8XM1 - chain A; structure by X-ray diffraction, 1.90 A resolution.

# Chain A
Protein: Phytase
From: Yersinia intermedia
Notes: EC 3.1.3.26
UniProtKB: Q000T0 (Q000T0_YERIN); residues 1-418 here correspond to UniProt positions 24-441 (UniProt number = residue number + 23)
Sequence (418 residues; numbered 1 to 418; the number before each row is that of its first residue):
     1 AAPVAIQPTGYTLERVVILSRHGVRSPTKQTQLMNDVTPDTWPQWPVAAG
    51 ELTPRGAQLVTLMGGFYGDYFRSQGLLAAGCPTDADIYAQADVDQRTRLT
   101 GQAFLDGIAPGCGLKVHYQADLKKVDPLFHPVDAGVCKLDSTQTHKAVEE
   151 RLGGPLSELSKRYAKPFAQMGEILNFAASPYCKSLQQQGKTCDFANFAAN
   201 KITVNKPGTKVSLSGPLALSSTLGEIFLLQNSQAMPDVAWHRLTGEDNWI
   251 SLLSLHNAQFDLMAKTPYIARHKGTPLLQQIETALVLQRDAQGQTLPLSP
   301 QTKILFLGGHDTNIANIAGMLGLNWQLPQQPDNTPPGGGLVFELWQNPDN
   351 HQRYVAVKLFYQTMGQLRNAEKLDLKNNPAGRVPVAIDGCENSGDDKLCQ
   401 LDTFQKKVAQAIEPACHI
Unresolved in the structure: 1-9
Construct notes: engineered mutation Glu51 (Tyr74 in Q000T0), Asp86 (Val109 in Q000T0), Leu323 (Ala346 in Q000T0), Leu359 (Met382 in Q000T0)
Cystine bridges: Cys81-Cys112, Cys137-Cys416, Cys182-Cys192, Cys390-Cys399
Reported in the primary citation:
  - catalytic residues: His22 (by similarity / conservation)
  - catalytic residues: Asp311
  - contacts within the chain: His130-Asp133 (backbone contact), Lys358-Arg382 (hydrophobic contact), Phe360-Arg382 (hydrophobic contact)
  - mutagenesis - Y11L/F71L/D133E/M320A/N347R/R382I/S393I (38.7 min), A57C/A103C, G65R/A89V/E282L/G339V/G365D/Q405L, F71L (2-fold), A89V, G101C/V116C, A147C/Y268C, R271C/E413C, R353C/L401C, G365D, G365E (0.5 min), S393I (7.5 min): increased stability

# Overview
The paper reports catalytic residues His22 and Asp311; Y11L/F71L/D133E/M320A/N347R/R382I/S393I, A57C/A103C and
G65R/A89V/E282L/G339V/G365D/Q405L, among others, increase stability; 12 substitutions were tested in all.
Chain A is Phytase (Yersinia intermedia); the structure, Phytase mutant APPAmut4, was determined by X-ray
diffraction (same publication as 8XM2).
